Entry 8A61 (electron microscopy, 5.40 A resolution (low resolution: residue-level contacts below are approximate; hydrogen-bond / salt-bridge calls are withheld)); this record covers chains T and C of the 17 polymer chains in the assembly.

[Chain T]
Name: Anaphase-promoting complex subunit 2
Organism: Saccharomyces cerevisiae
UniProt: Q12440 (APC2_YEAST); residues 1-853 here = UniProt positions 1-853
Sequence (853 residues; numbered 1 to 853; the number before each row is that of its first residue):
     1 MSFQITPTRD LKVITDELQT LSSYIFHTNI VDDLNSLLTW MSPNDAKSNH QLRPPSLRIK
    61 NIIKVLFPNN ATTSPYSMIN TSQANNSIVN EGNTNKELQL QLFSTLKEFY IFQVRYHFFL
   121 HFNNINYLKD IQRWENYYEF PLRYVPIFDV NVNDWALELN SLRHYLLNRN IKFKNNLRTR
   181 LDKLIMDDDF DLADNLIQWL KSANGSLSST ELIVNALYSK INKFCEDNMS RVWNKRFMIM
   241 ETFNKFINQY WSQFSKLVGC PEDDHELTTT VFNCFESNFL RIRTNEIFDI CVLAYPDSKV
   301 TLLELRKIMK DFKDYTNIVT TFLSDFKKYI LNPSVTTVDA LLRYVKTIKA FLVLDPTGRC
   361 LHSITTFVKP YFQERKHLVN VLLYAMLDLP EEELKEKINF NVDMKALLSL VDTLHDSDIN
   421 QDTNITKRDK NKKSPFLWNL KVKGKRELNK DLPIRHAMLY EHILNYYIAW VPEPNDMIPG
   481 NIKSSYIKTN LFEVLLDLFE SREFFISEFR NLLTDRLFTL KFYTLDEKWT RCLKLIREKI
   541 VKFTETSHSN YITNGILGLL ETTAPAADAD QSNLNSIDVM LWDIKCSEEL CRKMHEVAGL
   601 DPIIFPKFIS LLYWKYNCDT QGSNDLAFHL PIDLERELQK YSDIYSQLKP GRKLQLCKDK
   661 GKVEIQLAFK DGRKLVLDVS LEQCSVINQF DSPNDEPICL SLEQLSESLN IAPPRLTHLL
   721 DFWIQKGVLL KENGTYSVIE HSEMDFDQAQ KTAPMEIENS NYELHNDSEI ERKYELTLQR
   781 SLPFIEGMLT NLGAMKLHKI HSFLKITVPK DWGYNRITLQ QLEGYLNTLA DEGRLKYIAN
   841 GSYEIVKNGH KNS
Not modelled in the structure: 1-3, 69-91, 420-453, 473-482, 521-524, 545-566, 747-853

[Chain C]
Name: Anaphase-promoting complex subunit 1
Organism: Saccharomyces cerevisiae
UniProt: P53886 (APC1_YEAST); numbering as in UniProt (aligned over 1-1748)
Sequence (1748 residues; row label = number of the first residue in the row):
     1 MTSKPSTRND YLPRETHNGE YTGDSPEWQL QINITNKIGG INGDIWLSRD GRSVKWCIED
    61 QCLRQFTYNQ KIIKAGYIDF EKTPDCFVVV LSDIAHVYML KNGGSTTVCF PFQIGNAFWY
   121 ANGVILERET SASFMDGGYD LKPIEFDLKH KYITLTDPMA PFGLISITNT FKGGINSASG
   181 NKTDILQDFQ LVLFPSDKDK CIAVFLDRNS KVLRFYYSRI LSSDQSRKGE LTISSTKKTG
   241 LDAAGNSQKS GGISKDLRKF SHLTRRSTSI NSNSHDFNAA ERVLSGNVGN ASGRTDIFAL
   301 PSSCSRRSLS ATLDRMGNNI APTNRAAPSG FFDSSSANTA THSNITPVSQ PMQQQQQEYL
   361 NQTATSSKDI VLTEISSLKL PDDIIFTSRR LSSILSKLKF LSLRFERREG LLIFHEPTHF
   421 CKIWLIDLLP DVLDSIPFKI YGNSPQNMIR LENLKLKEPS RIQAMYIHEL LESCLILVSE
   481 GQNKEEYKAC LYDPFVKITS PSKNISEELT KQNSLPSLQK LFPYPETSFT KLCFEAVKYI
   541 TSPAFNISFI FLWQSAYSIL LSRANDDVVG GLKMEHDAFS LVLSLLILPI PSSSAQEYQE
   601 YKEIYERDLF QHLKQDSEIT SSVLPRIVIG LHLIREEYSL NVLCRNEHAL LGQFLRFATA
   661 AMGWPDLWQS YYVPKMDSES KTFLHPREQN STFFHPLDEP PSITKSLYSI TENSSIPLCP
   721 FISFSRLVAT DTQVELRITP RSFKILGLYE LVHSPNFLPD YVLGILSSFK VDKDELQTYP
   781 LGILVPLQNI LKILEDKLSE VRDNLELLDR ADLQRCSAII NSIRSDSKEV LKRGQRDSYM
   841 LCKVPLAKNR SSLSKKPSDI YSILSEIVKS ASQVPLDGSA MRMSNIQDDE DIDEGRSLKL
   901 NAGLIFSEDK RFTHVVSLLA YYRPTKTQFF TTKTEYAQIL AQKKYFAKIM ALRTCTNGVG
   961 WGAVAYATEK PISTQKWVIQ PLNLISVFPD DTKITVKAPE DIAHDIVEWG QFHAGVSSGL
  1021 RISKKATGIT GSWIAFNKPK ELDAYHGGFL LGLGLNGHLK NLEEWHIYNY LSPRNTHISI
  1081 GLLLGMSSSM KGSMDSKLIK VISVHLVAFL PSGSSDLNID LKLQTAGIIG MGMLYLNSRH
  1141 KRMSDSIFAQ LVSLLNVNDE MVADEEYRLA AGISLGLINL GAGQTKLRKW DSSLLGLGDD
  1201 LPEDVYDSSD VEQNVMYEDL TTKLLEIVTS TYDVENDWIP ENSQIGAVIA IMFLFLKSNN
  1261 FGISNMLKVD LKEILKANIN TRPELLMYRE WASNMILWEF IGDDLSFIMK DVDIGVKFSE
  1321 LNTDLLPIYY TMAGRILAMG IRFASTGNLK IRNILLSLVD KFLPLYQYPG KQNLDFRLTI
  1381 SVINVLTNVI VVSLSMVMCA SGDLEVLRRV KYLHEVASGP YSDLFQEIPS SKSDVSGVTQ
  1441 VTSNTNTPGN SDRERVDETA ASLDDERSSN GSDISDPTAY LEDKKDIDDH YGKFISTNLA
  1501 LGFLFLGSGQ YALNTSTLES IAFLSMSVLP TYTTPHPLQE LKHFWSMAVE PRCLVIKDIS
  1561 TGDAVNNVPI ELVVEEDVEK EEVIREISTP CLLPDFSKIK SIRVKMHGYF PLEVNFTKDY
  1621 SASDFFSGGT IIYIQRKSES VFENKASFRN VEDIHVALKR KAAESKNYSR LNLKNEQGNT
  1681 TSSQLVESLG IQDLTMVELD TLLSAGNNTA LTDSESYNLG LLCSDKNSGD ILDCQLELWY
  1741 KSFGPHDE
Not modelled in the structure: 1-26, 134-141, 170-188, 224-366, 388-389, 676-691, 827-841, 853-854, 873-894, 1187-1212, 1425-1474, 1671-1677, 1706-1709, 1747-1748
UniProt features mapped onto this chain:
  - modified residue: Ser-1462 (Phosphoserine)

[Interface between chain T and chain C]
Residue-residue contacts - 64 pairs, chain T then chain C:
  Gln-4(T) / Gln-1735(C)
  Ile-5(T) / Gln-1735(C)
  Thr-6(T) / Gln-1735(C)
  Thr-8(T) / Trp-1739(C)
  Thr-8(T) / Phe-1743(C)
  Asp-10(T) / Phe-1743(C)
  Ile-111(T) / Trp-1739(C)
  Phe-112(T) / Trp-1739(C)
  Phe-112(T) / Phe-1743(C)
  Arg-115(T) / Trp-1739(C)
  Tyr-116(T) / Phe-1743(C)
  Tyr-116(T) / Gly-1744(C)
  Tyr-116(T) / Pro-1745(C)
  Phe-119(T) / Leu-1736(C)
  Phe-119(T) / Tyr-1740(C)
  Leu-120(T) / Pro-1745(C)
  Ser-161(T) / Leu-1732(C)
  His-164(T) / Ala-1646(C)
  His-164(T) / Leu-1732(C)
  Tyr-165(T) / Asp-1733(C)
  Tyr-165(T) / Leu-1736(C)
  Tyr-165(T) / Glu-1737(C)
  Asn-168(T) / Ala-1646(C)
  Asn-168(T) / Asp-1693(C)
  Arg-169(T) / Met-1696(C)
  Ile-171(T) / Ser-1688(C)
  Ile-171(T) / Gly-1690(C)
  Gly-205(T) / Ala-1646(C)
  Ser-206(T) / Ala-1646(C)
  Ser-206(T) / Phe-1648(C)
  Ser-208(T) / Phe-1648(C)
  Thr-210(T) / Glu-1652(C)
  Ile-213(T) / Ile-1654(C)
  Val-214(T) / Ile-1654(C)
  Val-214(T) / Ala-1657(C)
  Val-214(T) / Leu-1658(C)
  Val-214(T) / Lys-1661(C)
  Tyr-218(T) / Ser-1665(C)
  Asp-264(T) / His-1655(C)
  Glu-266(T) / His-1655(C)
  Leu-267(T) / His-1655(C)
  Thr-270(T) / Leu-1658(C)
  Leu-459(T) / Phe-930(C)
  Leu-459(T) / Asp-1423(C)
  Leu-459(T) / Leu-1424(C)
  Tyr-460(T) / Pro-1364(C)
  Ile-463(T) / Phe-930(C)
  Ile-463(T) / Tyr-1412(C)
  Ile-463(T) / Val-1416(C)
  Leu-464(T) / Tyr-1412(C)
  Tyr-466(T) / Gln-928(C)
  Tyr-467(T) / Gln-928(C)
  Tyr-467(T) / Arg-1408(C)
  Tyr-467(T) / Lys-1411(C)
  Tyr-467(T) / Tyr-1412(C)
  Tyr-467(T) / Glu-1415(C)
  Tyr-467(T) / Val-1416(C)
  Ile-468(T) / Leu-1363(C)
  Ile-468(T) / Arg-1408(C)
  Ile-468(T) / Tyr-1412(C)
  Trp-470(T) / Arg-1408(C)
  Trp-470(T) / Lys-1411(C)
  Pro-472(T) / Asp-909(C)
  Pro-472(T) / Lys-910(C)
Also at the interface, not in a pair above, chain T (48 interface residues in all): Asn-204, Leu-207, Glu-211, Leu-217, Val-258, Cys-260, Val-271, Arg-281, His-456, Ala-469, Val-471
Also at the interface, not in a pair above, chain C (43 interface residues in all): His-914, Arg-1409, Lys-1645, Ala-1662, Ser-1669, Glu-1687, Ile-1731

[In short]
The interface between chain T and chain C involves 48 residues on one side and 43 on the other.
Here chain T is Anaphase-promoting complex subunit 2 and chain C is Anaphase-promoting complex subunit 1, both
from Saccharomyces cerevisiae. Entry 8A61 (S. cerevisiae apo phosphorylated APC/C) was determined by electron
microscopy.
